Entry 5XOB (X-ray diffraction, 2.48 A resolution); this record covers chain Z.

== Chain Z ==
Protein: tRNA(Ile2) 2-agmatinylcytidine synthetase TiaS
Organism: Archaeoglobus fulgidus (strain ATCC 49558 / VC-16 / DSM 4304 / JCM 9628 / NBRC 100126)
Notes: EC 6.3.4.22
UniProt: O28025 (TIAS_ARCFU); residue numbers follow UniProt; this construct covers 1-420
Amino-acid sequence (420 residues; row label = number of the first residue in the row):
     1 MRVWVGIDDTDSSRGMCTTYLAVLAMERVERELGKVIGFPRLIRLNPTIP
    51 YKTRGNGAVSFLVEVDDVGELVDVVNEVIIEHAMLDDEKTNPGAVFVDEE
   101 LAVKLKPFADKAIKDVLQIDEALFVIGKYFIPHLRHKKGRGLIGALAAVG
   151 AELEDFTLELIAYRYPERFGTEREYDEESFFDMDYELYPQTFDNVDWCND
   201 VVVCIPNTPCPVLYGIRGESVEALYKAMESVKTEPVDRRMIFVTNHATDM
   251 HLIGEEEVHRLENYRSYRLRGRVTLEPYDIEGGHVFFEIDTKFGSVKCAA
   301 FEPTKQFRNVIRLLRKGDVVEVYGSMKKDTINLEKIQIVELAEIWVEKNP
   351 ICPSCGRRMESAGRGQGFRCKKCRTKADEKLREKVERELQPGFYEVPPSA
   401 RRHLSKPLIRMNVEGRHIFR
Unresolved in the structure: 51-53
Modified residues: T18 (phosphothreonine; TPO)
Ion coordination: Mg2+: D8, T18; Zn2+: C352, C355, C370, C373
Swiss-Prot annotation at these positions:
  - DNA-binding region: R268 to D329 (OB)
  - mutagenesis: R140 (R140A: Loss of activity), G141 (G141A: Loss of activity), Y163 (Y163A: Decrease in activity), R164 (R164A: Decrease in activity), R217 (R217A: Decrease in activity), G218 (G218A: Decrease in activity), T248 (T248A: Decrease in activity), D249 (D249A: Decrease in activity), C352 (C352A: Almost loss of activity), C355 (C355A: Almost loss of activity)

== In short ==
D8 and T18 form the Mg2+ site. C352, C355, C370 and C373 coordinate Zn2+. From UniProt: a DNA-binding region
and 10 mutagenesis sites.
Chain Z is tRNA(Ile2) 2-agmatinylcytidine synthetase TiaS (Archaeoglobus fulgidus (strain ATCC 49558 / VC-16 /
DSM 4304 / JCM 9628 / NBRC 100126)); the structure, Crystal structure of apo TiaS (tRNAIle2 agmatidine
synthetase), was determined by X-ray diffraction together with 6AGG from the same study.
